Entry 2CK3 (X-ray diffraction, 1.95 A resolution); this record covers chains D and G of the 9 polymer chains in the assembly.

== Chain D ==
Name: ATP synthase subunit beta, mitochondrial
From: Bos taurus
Notes: EC 3.6.1.34, 3.6.3.14
UniProtKB: P00829 (ATPB_BOVIN); residues -3 to 478 here correspond to UniProt positions 47-528 (UniProt number = residue number + 50)
Sequence (482 residues; numbered -3 to 478; the number before each row is that of its first residue; numbers below 1 keep their minus sign (Ala-3 is residue -3)):
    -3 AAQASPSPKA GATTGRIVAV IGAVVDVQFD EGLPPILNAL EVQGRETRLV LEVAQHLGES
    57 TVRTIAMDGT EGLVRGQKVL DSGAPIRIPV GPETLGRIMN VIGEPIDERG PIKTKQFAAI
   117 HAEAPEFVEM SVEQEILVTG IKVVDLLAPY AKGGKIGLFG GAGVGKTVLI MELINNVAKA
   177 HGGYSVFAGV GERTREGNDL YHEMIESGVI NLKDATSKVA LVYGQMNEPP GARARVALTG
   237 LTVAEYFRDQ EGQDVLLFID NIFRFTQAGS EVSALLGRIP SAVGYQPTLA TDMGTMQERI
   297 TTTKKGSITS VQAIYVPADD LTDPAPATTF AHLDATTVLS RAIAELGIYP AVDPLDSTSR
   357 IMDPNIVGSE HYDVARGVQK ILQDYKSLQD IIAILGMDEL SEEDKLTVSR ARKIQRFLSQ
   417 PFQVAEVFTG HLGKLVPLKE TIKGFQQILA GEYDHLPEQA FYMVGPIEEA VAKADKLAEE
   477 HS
Not modelled in the structure: -3 to 8, 476-478
UniProt features mapped onto this chain:
  - binding site (ADP): Gly159, Val160, Gly161, Lys162, Thr163, Val164
  - binding site (ATP): Gly159, Gly161, Lys162, Thr163, Val164, Arg189
  - binding site (phosphate): Gly159, Val160, Gly161, Lys162, Thr163
  - binding site (Mg(2+)): Thr163, Glu188
  - modified residue: Lys74 (N6-acetyllysine), Lys111 (N6-acetyllysine), Lys148 (N6-acetyllysine), Lys209 (N6-acetyllysine), Lys214 (N6-acetyllysine), Thr262 (Phosphothreonine), Ser365 (Phosphoserine), Lys376 (N6-acetyllysine), Ser383 (Phosphoserine), Lys430 (N6-acetyllysine), Lys435 (N6-acetyllysine), Lys472 (N6-acetyllysine)
  - glycosylation: Ser56 (O-linked (GlcNAc) serine)
Ion coordination: Mg2+: Thr163 (together with ADP)
Residues lining bound ligands:
  - ADP (adenosine-5'-diphosphate): Gly157, Ala158, Gly159, Val160, Gly161, Lys162, Thr163, Val164, Tyr345, Pro346, Phe418, Ala421, Phe424, Thr425
  - AMP-PNP (ANP; phosphoaminophosphonic acid-adenylate ester): Ser355, Met358, Tyr368

== Chain G ==
Name: ATP synthase subunit gamma, mitochondrial
From: Bos taurus
Notes: EC 3.6.1.34
UniProtKB: P05631 (ATPG_BOVIN); residues 1-272 here correspond to UniProt positions 26-297 (UniProt number = residue number + 25)
Sequence (272 residues; each row starts with the number of its first residue):
     1 ATLKDITRRL KSIKNIQKIT KSMKMVAAAK YARAERELKP ARVYGVGSLA LYEKADIKTP
    61 EDKKKHLIIG VSSDRGLCGA IHSSVAKQMK SEAANLAAAG KEVKIIGVGD KIRSILHRTH
   121 SDQFLVTFKE VGRRPPTFGD ASVIALELLN SGYEFDEGSI IFNRFRSVIS YKTEEKPIFS
   181 LDTISSAESM SIYDDIDADV LRNYQEYSLA NIIYYSLKES TTSEQSARMT AMDNASKNAS
   241 EMIDKLTLTF NRTRQAVITK ELIEIISGAA AL
Not modelled in the structure: 48-66, 87-104, 117-126, 149-158, 174-205, 272
UniProt features mapped onto this chain:
  - modified residue: Lys14 (N6-acetyllysine), Lys24 (N6-succinyllysine), Lys30 (N6-acetyllysine), Lys90 (N6-acetyllysine), Ser121 (Phosphoserine), Lys129 (N6-acetyllysine), Lys172 (N6-acetyllysine), Lys245 (N6-succinyllysine)

== Chain D / chain G interface ==
Residue-residue contacts (20; chain D residue first):
  Ile275(D) with Ala269(G), hydrophobic
  Pro276(D) with Ile265(G); Gly268(G); Ala269(G)
  Ala278(D) with Glu261(G)
  Val279(D) with Glu261(G)
  Lys382(D) with Arg8(G), hydrogen bond (backbone-side chain)
  Gln385(D) with Arg8(G), hydrogen bond
  Asp386(D) with Arg8(G), salt bridge; Ser12(G)
  Ile387(D) with Ile19(G), hydrophobic
  Ile390(D) with Ile16(G), hydrophobic
  Leu391(D) with Ile19(G), hydrophobic; Leu77(G)
  Asp394(D) with Lys111(G), salt bridge; Arg133(G)
  Glu395(D) with Met23(G); Arg75(G), salt bridge; Leu77(G); Arg133(G), salt bridge
Interface residues without a listed pair, chain D (13 interface residues in all): Ser277
Interface residues without a listed pair, chain G (17 interface residues in all): Asn15, Thr20, Met232, Glu264

== In short ==
Chain D and chain G form an interface of 13 and 17 residues respectively, with 2 hydrogen bonds and 4 salt
bridges. Polar contacts include Asp386(D)-Arg8(G), Asp394(D)-Lys111(G) and Glu395(D)-Arg75(G). Chain D binds
AMP-PNP and ADP.
Chain D is ATP synthase subunit beta, mitochondrial and chain G is ATP synthase subunit gamma, mitochondrial,
both from Bos taurus; the structure, Azide inhibited bovine F1-ATPase, was determined by X-ray diffraction.
